4BQR - chains B and C of the 4 polymer chains in the assembly; structure by X-ray diffraction, 2.05 A resolution.

[Chain B (and C)]
Molecule: Enoyl-[acyl-carrier-protein] reductase [NADH]
Source organism: Mycobacterium tuberculosis
Notes: EC 1.3.1.9; chain C of this document is another copy of the same molecule, construct and numbering; everything in this record applies to it too
UniProtKB: P0A5Y6 (INHA_MYCTU); residues 1-269 here = UniProt positions 1-269
Amino-acid sequence (269 residues; each row starts with the number of its first residue):
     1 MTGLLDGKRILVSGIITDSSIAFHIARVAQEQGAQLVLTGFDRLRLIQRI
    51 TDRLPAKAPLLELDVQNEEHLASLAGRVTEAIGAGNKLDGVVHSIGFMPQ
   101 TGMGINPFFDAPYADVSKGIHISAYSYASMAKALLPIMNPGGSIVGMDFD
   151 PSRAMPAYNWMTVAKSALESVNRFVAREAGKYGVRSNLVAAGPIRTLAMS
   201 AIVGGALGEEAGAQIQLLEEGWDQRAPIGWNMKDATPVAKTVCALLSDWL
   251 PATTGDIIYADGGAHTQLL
Disordered / not traced: 1, 202-207 (chain C: 1, 197-213)
Ligand contacts:
  - IBH ((NZ)-2-[2,6-bis(fluoranyl)phenyl]-N-[5-[(1S)-1-(4-methyl-1,3-thiazol-2-yl)-1-oxidanyl-ethyl]-3H-1,3,4-thiadiazol-2-ylidene]ethanamide): Gly96, Phe97, Met98, Pro99, Gln100, Met103, Phe149, Tyr158, Met161, Lys165, Ala198, Met199
  - NAD (nicotinamide-adenine-dinucleotide): Gly14, Ile15, Ile16, Ser20, Ile21, Ala22, Phe41, Leu63, Asp64, Val65, Gln66, Ser94, Ile95, Gly96, Phe97, Ile122, Met147, Asp148, Phe149, Met161, Lys165, Ala191, Gly192, Pro193, Ile194, Thr196, Met199

[Chain B / chain C interface]
Residue-residue contacts (71):
  Thr2(B) - Thr2(C)  hydrogen bond
  Leu4(B) - Leu4(C)  hydrophobic
  Leu4(B) - Trp249(C)  hydrophobic
  Val28(B) - Trp249(C)  hydrophobic
  Gln32(B) - Trp249(C)
  Arg173(B) - Thr266(C)
  Arg173(B) - Gln267(C)  hydrogen bond (backbone-side chain)
  Ala176(B) - Pro227(C)
  Arg177(B) - Gln267(C)  hydrogen bond
  Arg177(B) - Leu269(C)
  Gly180(B) - Pro227(C)
  Gly180(B) - Ile228(C)
  Val184(B) - Ile228(C)
  Pro227(B) - Ala176(C)
  Pro227(B) - Gly180(C)
  Pro227(B) - Thr254(C)
  Ile228(B) - Val184(C)
  Ile228(B) - Arg185(C)
  Ile228(B) - Pro251(C)
  Ile228(B) - Ala252(C)  hydrophobic
  Ile228(B) - Thr254(C)
  Pro237(B) - Pro251(C)  hydrophobic
  Pro237(B) - Ala252(C)  hydrophobic
  Lys240(B) - Asp248(C)
  Lys240(B) - Trp249(C)
  Thr241(B) - Trp249(C)
  Thr241(B) - Leu250(C)
  Ala244(B) - Trp249(C)
  Ala244(B) - Leu250(C)  hydrophobic
  Asp248(B) - Lys240(C)
  Trp249(B) - Leu4(C)  hydrophobic
  Trp249(B) - Val28(C)  hydrophobic
  Trp249(B) - Gln32(C)
  Trp249(B) - Lys240(C)
  Trp249(B) - Thr241(C)
  Trp249(B) - Ala244(C)
  Leu250(B) - Thr241(C)
  Leu250(B) - Ala244(C)  hydrophobic
  Pro251(B) - Ile228(C)
  Ala252(B) - Ile228(C)  hydrophobic
  Ala252(B) - Pro237(C)  hydrophobic
  Ala252(B) - Tyr259(C)
  Ala252(B) - Ala260(C)
  Ala252(B) - Asp261(C)  hydrogen bond (backbone-backbone)
  Ala252(B) - Gly262(C)  hydrogen bond (backbone-backbone)
  Ala252(B) - Gly263(C)
  Thr253(B) - Tyr259(C)  hydrogen bond (side chain-backbone)
  Thr254(B) - Pro227(C)
  Thr254(B) - Gly262(C)
  Thr254(B) - Gly263(C)
  Thr254(B) - Thr266(C)
  Gly255(B) - Thr266(C)
  Asp256(B) - Tyr259(C)
  Asp256(B) - His265(C)  salt bridge
  Ile258(B) - Ile258(C)  hydrophobic
  Tyr259(B) - Ala252(C)
  Tyr259(B) - Thr253(C)  hydrogen bond (backbone-side chain)
  Tyr259(B) - Asp256(C)
  Ala260(B) - Ala252(C)
  Asp261(B) - Ala252(C)  hydrogen bond (backbone-backbone)
  Gly262(B) - Ala252(C)  hydrogen bond (backbone-backbone)
  Gly262(B) - Thr254(C)
  Gly263(B) - Ala252(C)
  Gly263(B) - Thr254(C)
  His265(B) - Asp256(C)  salt bridge
  Thr266(B) - Arg173(C)
  Thr266(B) - Thr254(C)
  Thr266(B) - Gly255(C)
  Gln267(B) - Arg173(C)  hydrogen bond (side chain-backbone)
  Gln267(B) - Arg177(C)  hydrogen bond
  Leu269(B) - Arg177(C)  hydrogen bond (backbone-side chain)
Also at the interface, not in a pair above, chain B (37 interface residues in all): Arg185, Trp230, Cys243
Also at the interface, not in a pair above, chain C (36 interface residues in all): Trp230

[Summary]
37 residues of chain B face 36 of chain C across their interface, with 12 hydrogen bonds and 2 salt bridges.
Among the polar pairs are Asp256(B)-His265(C), Thr2(B)-Thr2(C) and Arg173(B)-Gln267(C). Bound to chain B: NAD
and compound IBH.
Both chains are Enoyl-[acyl-carrier-protein] reductase [NADH] (Mycobacterium tuberculosis). Entry 4BQR (Mtb
InhA complex with Methyl-thiazole compound 11) was determined by X-ray diffraction (same publication as 4BQP).
